8W9E - chains e and j of the 17 polymer chains in the assembly; structure by electron microscopy, 3.60 A resolution.

Chain e:
Name: Histone H3.1
From: Homo sapiens
UniProt: P68431 (H31_HUMAN); residues 0-135 here correspond to UniProt positions 1-136 (UniProt number = residue number + 1)
Amino-acid sequence (136 residues; each row starts with the number of its first residue; numbering starts at 0):
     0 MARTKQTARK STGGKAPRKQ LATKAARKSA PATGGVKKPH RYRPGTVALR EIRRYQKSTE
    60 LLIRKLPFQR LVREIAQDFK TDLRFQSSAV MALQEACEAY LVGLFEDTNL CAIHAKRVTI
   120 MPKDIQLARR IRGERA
Disordered / not traced: 0-36, 135
Swiss-Prot annotation at these positions:
  - modified residue: Arg2 (Asymmetric dimethylarginine), Thr3 (Phosphothreonine), Lys4 (Allysine), Gln5 (5-glutamyl dopamine), Thr6 (Phosphothreonine), Arg8 (Citrulline), Lys9 (N6,N6,N6-trimethyllysine), Ser10 (ADP-ribosylserine), Thr11 (Phosphothreonine), Lys14 (N6-(2-hydroxyisobutyryl)lysine), Arg17 (Asymmetric dimethylarginine), Lys18 (N6-(2-hydroxyisobutyryl)lysine), Lys23 (N6-(2-hydroxyisobutyryl)lysine), Arg26 (Citrulline), Lys27 (N6,N6,N6-trimethyllysine), Ser28 (ADP-ribosylserine), Lys36 (N6,N6,N6-trimethyllysine), Lys37 (N6-methyllysine), Tyr41 (Phosphotyrosine), Lys56 (N6,N6,N6-trimethyllysine) and 8 more in UniProt
  - lipidation: Lys18 (N6-decanoyllysine)

Chain j:
Molecule: 3-DNA
From: Homo sapiens
Sequence (147 nucleotides; row label = number of the first residue in the row; numbers below 1 keep their minus sign (DA-73 is residue -73)):
   -73 ATCAATATCC ACCTGCAGAT ACTACCAAAA GTGTATTTGG AAACTGCTCC ATCAAAAGGC
   -13 ATGTTCAGCT GGATTCCAGC TGAACATGCC TTTTGATGGA GCAGTTTCCA AATACACTTT
    47 TGGTAGTATC TGCAGGTGGA TATTGAT

Chain e / chain j interface:
Residue-residue contacts (17; chain e residue first):
  Arg40(e) - DG71(j)  sugar contact
  Tyr41(e) - DG71(j)  phosphate contact
  Arg42(e) - DC-5(j)  salt bridge to the phosphate
  Arg42(e) - DG71(j)  hydrogen bond to the phosphate
  Thr45(e) - DG71(j)  hydrogen bond to the phosphate
  Arg72(e) - DA-23(j)  salt bridge to the phosphate
  Arg83(e) - DC-24(j)  hydrogen bond to the sugar
  Arg83(e) - DA-23(j)  phosphate contact
  Phe84(e) - DC-24(j)  sugar contact
  Phe84(e) - DA-23(j)  hydrogen bond to the phosphate
  Gln85(e) - DC-24(j)  phosphate contact
  Ser86(e) - DC-24(j)  hydrogen bond to the phosphate
  Arg116(e) - DG-3(j)  phosphate contact
  Val117(e) - DG-3(j)  hydrogen bond to the phosphate
  Thr118(e) - DT-4(j)  phosphate contact
  Thr118(e) - DG-3(j)  hydrogen bond to the phosphate
  Met120(e) - DG-2(j)  phosphate contact
Also at the interface, not in a pair above, chain e (17 interface residues in all): His39, Pro43, Arg63, Lys115
Also at the interface, not in a pair above, chain j (12 interface residues in all): DC-14, DA-13, DG-6, DT70, DA72

In short:
17 residues of chain e and 12 residues of chain j are in contact, with 7 hydrogen bonds and 2 salt bridges.
Polar contacts include Arg83(e)-DC-24(j), Arg42(e)-DG71(j) and Thr45(e)-DG71(j).
Chain e is Histone H3.1 and chain j is 3-DNA, both from Homo sapiens; the structure, Cryo-EM structure of the
Rpd3S-nucleosome complex from budding yeast in State 2, was determined by electron microscopy, deposited
together with 8W9C, 8W9D and 8W9F.
